Entry 3CWK (X-ray diffraction, 1.60 A resolution); this record covers chain A.

[Chain A]
Name: Cellular retinoic acid-binding protein 2
From: Homo sapiens
Reference sequence: P29373 (RABP2_HUMAN); residues 1-137 here correspond to UniProt positions 2-138 (UniProt number = residue number + 1)
Chain sequence (137 residues; each row starts with the number of its first residue):
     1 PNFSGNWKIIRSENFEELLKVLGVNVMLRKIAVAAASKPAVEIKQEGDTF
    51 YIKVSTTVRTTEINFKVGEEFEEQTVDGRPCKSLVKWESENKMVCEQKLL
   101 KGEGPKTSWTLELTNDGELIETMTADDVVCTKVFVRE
Construct notes: engineered mutation Val54 (Thr55 in P29373), Leu111 (Arg112 in P29373), Glu121 (Leu122 in P29373), Lys132 (Arg133 in P29373), Phe134 (Tyr135 in P29373)
Small-molecule neighbours: retinoic acid (REA): Phe15, Leu19, Val24, Leu28, Ile31, Ala32, Ala35, Ala36, Pro39, Val54, Thr56, Val58, Arg59, Val76, Glu121, Met123, Lys132, Phe134
Swiss-Prot annotation at these positions:
  - motif: Lys20 to Lys30 (Nuclear localization signal)
  - cross-link: Lys101 (Glycyl lysine isopeptide (Lys-Gly) (interchain with G-Cter in SUMO))
What the authors report for this chain:
  - binding site for retinoic acid: Glu121, Lys132
  - contacts within the chain: Glu121-Lys132 (hydrogen bond), Ala36-Lys132 (water-mediated contact)
  - conformationally variable residues: Lys132

[Summary]
Ligands of chain A: retinoic acid. The paper reports a binding site for retinoic acid at Glu121 and Lys132;
conformational variability at Lys132.
Chain A is Cellular retinoic acid-binding protein 2 (Homo sapiens); the structure, Crystal Structure of the
R132K:Y134F:R111L:T54V:L121E Mutant of Cellular Retinoic Acid Binding Protein Type II in Complex ..., was
determined by X-ray diffraction together with 3D95 and 3D96 from the same study.
